7DSH - chains A and B; structure by electron microscopy, 3.67 A resolution.

[Chain A]
Name: Phospholipid-transporting ATPase DNF1
Source organism: Saccharomyces cerevisiae S288C
Notes: EC 7.6.2.1
UniProt: P32660 (ATC5_YEAST); residue numbers follow UniProt; this construct covers 1-1571
Amino-acid sequence (1571 residues; numbered 1 to 1571; the number before each row is that of its first residue):
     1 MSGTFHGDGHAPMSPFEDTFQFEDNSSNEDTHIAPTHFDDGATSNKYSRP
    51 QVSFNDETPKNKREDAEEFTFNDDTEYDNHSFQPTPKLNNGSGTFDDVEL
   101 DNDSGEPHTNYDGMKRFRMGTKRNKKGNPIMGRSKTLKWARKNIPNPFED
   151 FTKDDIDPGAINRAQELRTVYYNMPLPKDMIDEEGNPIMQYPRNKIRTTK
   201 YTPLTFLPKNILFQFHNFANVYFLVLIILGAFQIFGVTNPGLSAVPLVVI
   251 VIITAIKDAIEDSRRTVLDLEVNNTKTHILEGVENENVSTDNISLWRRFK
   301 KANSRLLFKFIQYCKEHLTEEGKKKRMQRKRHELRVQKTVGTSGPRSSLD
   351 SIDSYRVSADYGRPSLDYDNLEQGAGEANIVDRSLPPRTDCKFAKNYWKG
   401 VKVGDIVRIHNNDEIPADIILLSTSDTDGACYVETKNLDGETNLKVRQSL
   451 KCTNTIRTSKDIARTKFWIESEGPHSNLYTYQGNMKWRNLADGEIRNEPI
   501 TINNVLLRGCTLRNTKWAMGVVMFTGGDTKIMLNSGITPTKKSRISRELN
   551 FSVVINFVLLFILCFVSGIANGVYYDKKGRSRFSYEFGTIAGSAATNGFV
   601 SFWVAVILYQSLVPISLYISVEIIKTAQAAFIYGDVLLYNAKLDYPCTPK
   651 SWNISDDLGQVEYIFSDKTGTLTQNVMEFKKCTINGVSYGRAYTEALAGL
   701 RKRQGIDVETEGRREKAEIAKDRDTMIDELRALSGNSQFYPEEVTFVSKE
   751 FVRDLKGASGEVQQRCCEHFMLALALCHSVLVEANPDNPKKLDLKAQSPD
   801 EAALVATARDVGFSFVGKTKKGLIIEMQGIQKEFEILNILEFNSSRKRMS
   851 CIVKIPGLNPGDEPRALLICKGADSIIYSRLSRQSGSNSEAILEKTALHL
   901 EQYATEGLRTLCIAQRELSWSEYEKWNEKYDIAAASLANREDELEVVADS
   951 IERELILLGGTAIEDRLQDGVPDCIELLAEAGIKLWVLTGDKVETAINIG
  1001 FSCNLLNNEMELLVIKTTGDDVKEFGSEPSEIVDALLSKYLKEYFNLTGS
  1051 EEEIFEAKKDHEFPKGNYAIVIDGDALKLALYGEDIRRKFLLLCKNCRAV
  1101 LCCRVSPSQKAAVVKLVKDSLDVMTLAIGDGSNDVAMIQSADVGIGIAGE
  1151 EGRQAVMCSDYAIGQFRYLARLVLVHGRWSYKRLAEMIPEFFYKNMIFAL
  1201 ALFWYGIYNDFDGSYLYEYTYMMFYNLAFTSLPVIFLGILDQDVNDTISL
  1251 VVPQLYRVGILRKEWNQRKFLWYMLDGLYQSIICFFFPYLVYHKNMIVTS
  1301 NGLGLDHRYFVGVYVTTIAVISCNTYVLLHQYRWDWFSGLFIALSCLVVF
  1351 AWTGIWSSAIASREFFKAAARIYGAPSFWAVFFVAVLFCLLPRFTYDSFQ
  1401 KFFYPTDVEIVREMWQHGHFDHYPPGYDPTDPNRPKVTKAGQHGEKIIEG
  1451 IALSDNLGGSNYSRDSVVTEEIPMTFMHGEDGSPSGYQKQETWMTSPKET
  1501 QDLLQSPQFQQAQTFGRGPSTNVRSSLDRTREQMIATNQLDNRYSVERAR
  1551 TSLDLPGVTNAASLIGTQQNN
Unresolved in the structure: 1-186, 286-398, 1438-1571
Small-molecule neighbours: AMP-PCP (ACP; phosphomethylphosphonic acid adenylate ester): Lys668, Thr669, Ser798, Asp800, Glu801, Phe842, Ser844, Lys847, Met849, Lys871, Gly872, Ala873, Arg909, Thr910, Leu911, Thr989, Gly990, Asp991, Lys992, Val1105, Asn1133, Asp1134
UniProt features mapped onto this chain:
  - region (Involved in phosphatidylcholine substrate selection): Ile234 to Gly241, Glu586 to Ile590
  - active site: Asp667 (4-aspartylphosphate intermediate)
  - binding site (ATP): Asp667, Lys668, Thr669, Glu801, Phe842, Ser844, Lys847, Lys871, Arg909, Thr910, Thr989, Gly990, Asp991, Arg1104, Lys1110, Asn1133, Asp1134
  - binding site (Mg(2+)): Asp667, Thr669, Asp1130, Asp1134
  - binding site (a 1,2-diacyl-sn-glycero-3-phospho-L-serine): Arg1393
  - site: Ile615 (Involved in the release of the transported lipid into the cytosolic leaflet)
  - modified residue: Ser53 (Phosphoserine), Thr70 (Phosphothreonine), Ser81 (Phosphoserine), Thr85 (Phosphothreonine), Ser92 (Phosphoserine), Thr94 (Phosphothreonine), Ser104 (Phosphoserine), Thr109 (Phosphothreonine), Ser351 (Phosphoserine), Ser354 (Phosphoserine), Ser358 (Phosphoserine), Ser365 (Phosphoserine), Tyr368 (Phosphotyrosine), Ser1506 (Phosphoserine), Thr1551 (Phosphothreonine), Ser1552 (Phosphoserine), Ser1563 (Phosphoserine)
  - cross-link: Lys895 (Glycyl lysine isopeptide (Lys-Gly) (interchain with G-Cter in ubiquitin))
  - mutagenesis: Gly230 to Ala231 (Increases phosphatidylserine uptake but not phosphatidic acid or sphingomyelin uptake), Ile234 to Phe235 (Decreases phosphatidylcholine and phosphatidylethanolamine uptake), Pro240 to Gly241 (Decreases phosphatidylcholine and phosphatidylethanolamine uptake), Ser243 (S243Y: Increases phosphatidylcholine and phosphatidylserine uptake), Arg264 (R264A: Increases glucosylceramide, phosphatidylethanolamine, and phosphatidylcholine uptake), Ile545 (I545T: Decreases phosphatidylcholine and phosphatidylehtanolamine uptake), Asn550 (N550I/K/S/Y: Increases phosphatidylserine uptake; N550K/S: Does not alter phosphatidic acid or sphingomyelin uptake), Phe551 (F551L: Decreases phosphatidylcholine and phosphatidylehtanolamine uptake), Ile555 (I555L: Decreases phosphatidylcholine and phosphatidylehtanolamine uptake), Val558 (V558E: Decreases phosphatidylcholine and phosphatidylehtanolamine uptake), Phe565 (F565L: Decreases phosphatidylcholine and phosphatidylehtanolamine uptake), Gly568 (G568A: Decreases phosphatidylcholine, phosphatidylserine and phosphatidylethanolamine uptake), 22 further mutagenesis entries in UniProt

[Chain B]
Name: Alkylphosphocholine resistance protein LEM3
Source organism: Saccharomyces cerevisiae
UniProt: A0A6A5Q828 (A0A6A5Q828_YEASX); residue numbers follow UniProt; this construct covers 1-414
Amino-acid sequence (414 residues; numbered 1 to 414; the number before each row is that of its first residue):
     1 MVNFDLGQVGEVFRRKDKGAIVSGDNPEEEEDVDASEFEEDEVKPVRTKN
    51 RRPKEDAFTQQRLAAINPVLTPRTVLPLYLLIAVVFVIVGGCILAQNSKV
   101 DEVTIYYQDCMTNATSSWSDIPSEHWQFVFHKYKTYNTAPQWRFVDDESD
   151 DFTKQRGTCQIRFTTPSDMKNNVYLNYVLEKFAANHRRYVLSFSEDQIRG
   201 EDASYETVHDATGINCKPLSKNADGKIYYPCGLIANSMFNDTFPLQLTNV
   251 GDTSNNYSLTNKGINWESDKKRYKKTKYNYTQIAPPPYWEKMYPDGYNET
   301 NIPDIQDWEEFQNWMRPGAFDKITKLIRINKNDTLPAGEYQLDIGLHWPV
   351 LEFNGKKGIYLTHGSHLGGRNPFLGIVYLIGGCICAAMALILLTFWLFGG
   401 RKIADASSLSWNMK
Unresolved in the structure: 1-49, 412-414
Disulfide bonds: Cys110-Cys159, Cys216-Cys231
Covalently attached groups: glycan linked to Asn240

[Chain A / chain B interface]
Pairs across the interface (181):
  Gln233(A) - Lys217(B)
  Ile234(A) - Arg187(B)
  Gly236(A) - Arg187(B)
  Gly236(A) - Leu191(B)
  Val237(A) - Gly213(B)
  Thr238(A) - Gly213(B)
  Tyr574(A) - His186(B)  hydrogen bond
  Gly579(A) - Phe353(B)
  Arg580(A) - Phe353(B)
  Ser581(A) - Lys181(B)  hydrogen bond (side chain-backbone)
  Ser581(A) - Phe182(B)
  Ser581(A) - Ala183(B)
  Ser581(A) - Phe353(B)
  Ser584(A) - Tyr288(B)  hydrogen bond (backbone-side chain)
  Ser584(A) - Glu352(B)  hydrogen bond
  Tyr585(A) - Phe182(B)  hydrophobic
  Tyr585(A) - Leu233(B)
  Tyr585(A) - Ser237(B)
  Tyr585(A) - Trp348(B)  hydrogen bond
  Tyr585(A) - Pro349(B)  hydrogen bond (side chain-backbone)
  Tyr585(A) - Phe353(B)  hydrophobic
  Glu586(A) - Arg188(B)
  Phe587(A) - Arg188(B)  hydrogen bond (backbone-side chain)
  Phe587(A) - Leu219(B)  hydrophobic
  Phe587(A) - Asn236(B)
  Phe587(A) - Tyr288(B)
  Ile590(A) - Arg188(B)
  Val604(A) - Arg187(B)
  Phe631(A) - Phe58(B)
  Phe631(A) - Gln61(B)
  Gly634(A) - Pro53(B)
  Gly634(A) - Thr59(B)
  Gly634(A) - Gln60(B)
  Asp635(A) - Pro53(B)
  Asp635(A) - Gln60(B)  hydrogen bond
  Val636(A) - Arg52(B)
  Val636(A) - Pro53(B)
  Val636(A) - Gln60(B)  hydrogen bond (backbone-side chain)
  Tyr639(A) - Asn50(B)  hydrogen bond
  Tyr639(A) - Arg51(B)
  Tyr639(A) - Arg52(B)
  Tyr639(A) - Pro53(B)
  Asp644(A) - Asn50(B)
  Asp644(A) - Arg51(B)  hydrogen bond (side chain-backbone)
  Tyr645(A) - Arg51(B)
  Pro646(A) - Arg51(B)
  Trp1179(A) - Gln61(B)
  Arg1183(A) - Gln61(B)  hydrogen bond
  Tyr1205(A) - Asn185(B)
  Tyr1205(A) - Ala319(B)  hydrogen bond (side chain-backbone)
  Tyr1205(A) - Phe320(B)  hydrophobic
  Tyr1208(A) - Asn185(B)  hydrogen bond (backbone-side chain)
  Tyr1208(A) - Phe320(B)  hydrophobic
  Tyr1208(A) - Asp321(B)
  Asn1209(A) - Asn185(B)
  Asn1209(A) - His186(B)  hydrogen bond (backbone-side chain)
  Asp1212(A) - His186(B)  salt bridge
  Asp1212(A) - Arg187(B)  salt bridge
  Ser1214(A) - Asn185(B)  hydrogen bond (side chain-backbone)
  Gln1242(A) - Gln61(B)  hydrogen bond
  Gln1254(A) - Leu409(B)
  Gln1254(A) - Ser410(B)
  Arg1257(A) - Ser410(B)
  Phe1287(A) - Phe373(B)  hydrophobic
  Phe1287(A) - Val377(B)  hydrophobic
  Tyr1289(A) - Phe320(B)  hydrophobic
  Leu1290(A) - Asn371(B)  hydrogen bond (backbone-side chain)
  Leu1290(A) - Phe373(B)
  Val1291(A) - Asn371(B)
  Val1291(A) - Phe373(B)  hydrophobic
  Val1291(A) - Leu374(B)  hydrophobic
  Tyr1292(A) - Phe320(B)  hydrophobic
  His1293(A) - Lys322(B)  hydrogen bond (backbone-side chain)
  Lys1294(A) - Lys322(B)  hydrogen bond (backbone-side chain)
  Lys1294(A) - Arg370(B)
  Lys1294(A) - Asn371(B)
  Asn1295(A) - Thr324(B)  hydrogen bond (backbone-side chain)
  Asn1295(A) - Tyr360(B)  hydrogen bond
  Asn1295(A) - Gly369(B)
  Asn1295(A) - Arg370(B)
  Met1296(A) - Ala319(B)
  Met1296(A) - Phe320(B)  hydrophobic
  Met1296(A) - Lys322(B)
  Met1296(A) - Thr324(B)
  Ile1297(A) - Thr324(B)
  Ile1297(A) - Gly368(B)
  Val1298(A) - Leu367(B)
  Thr1299(A) - Trp266(B)
  Thr1299(A) - Ser365(B)
  Thr1299(A) - Gly368(B)
  Ser1300(A) - Gly364(B)
  Ser1300(A) - Ser365(B)
  Ser1300(A) - His366(B)
  Asn1301(A) - Tyr174(B)  hydrogen bond (backbone-side chain)
  Asn1301(A) - Trp266(B)
  Leu1303(A) - Gly263(B)
  Leu1303(A) - Ile264(B)
  Leu1303(A) - Trp266(B)  hydrophobic
  Leu1303(A) - Arg316(B)  hydrogen bond (backbone-side chain)
  Leu1303(A) - Leu326(B)  hydrophobic
  Gly1304(A) - Trp266(B)
  Gly1304(A) - Arg316(B)  hydrogen bond (backbone-side chain)
  Asp1306(A) - Arg316(B)  salt bridge
  Asp1306(A) - Pro317(B)
  Asp1306(A) - Gly318(B)
  Asp1306(A) - Ala319(B)  hydrogen bond (backbone-backbone)
  Asp1306(A) - Thr324(B)
  Asp1306(A) - Lys325(B)  salt bridge
  His1307(A) - Arg316(B)
  His1307(A) - Pro317(B)  hydrogen bond (side chain-backbone)
  Arg1308(A) - Val190(B)
  Arg1308(A) - Pro317(B)
  Arg1308(A) - Ala319(B)
  Val1311(A) - Ala319(B)  hydrophobic
  Arg1333(A) - Leu63(B)
  Arg1333(A) - Ala65(B)
  Arg1333(A) - Asn67(B)
  Arg1333(A) - Pro68(B)
  Trp1334(A) - Ala65(B)
  Trp1334(A) - Ile66(B)  hydrogen bond (backbone-backbone)
  Trp1334(A) - Pro68(B)
  Asp1335(A) - Leu63(B)
  Asp1335(A) - Ala65(B)
  Trp1336(A) - Leu63(B)
  Trp1336(A) - Ala64(B)
  Ile1360(A) - Arg199(B)
  Arg1363(A) - Glu195(B)
  Arg1363(A) - Thr212(B)
  Arg1363(A) - Arg272(B)  hydrogen bond (backbone-side chain)
  Glu1364(A) - Val190(B)
  Glu1364(A) - Phe193(B)
  Glu1364(A) - Ile214(B)
  Phe1366(A) - Ser268(B)
  Phe1366(A) - Lys271(B)
  Phe1366(A) - Arg272(B)
  Lys1367(A) - Ser268(B)
  Arg1371(A) - Trp266(B)
  Arg1371(A) - Asp269(B)  salt bridge
  Pro1376(A) - His366(B)
  Pro1376(A) - Leu367(B)
  Ser1377(A) - Leu367(B)
  Ala1380(A) - Tyr378(B)  hydrogen bond (backbone-side chain)
  Phe1383(A) - Phe86(B)
  Phe1383(A) - Tyr378(B)
  Val1384(A) - Val377(B)  hydrophobic
  Val1384(A) - Tyr378(B)
  Leu1387(A) - Phe86(B)  hydrophobic
  Leu1387(A) - Gly381(B)
  Phe1388(A) - Val377(B)
  Phe1388(A) - Ile380(B)  hydrophobic
  Phe1388(A) - Gly381(B)
  Leu1391(A) - Ile384(B)  hydrophobic
  Leu1391(A) - Cys385(B)  hydrophobic
  Phe1394(A) - Leu70(B)  hydrophobic
  Phe1394(A) - Leu78(B)  hydrophobic
  Phe1394(A) - Tyr79(B)
  Thr1395(A) - Tyr79(B)  hydrogen bond
  Thr1395(A) - Met388(B)
  Thr1395(A) - Leu392(B)
  Ser1398(A) - Val75(B)
  Ser1398(A) - Leu392(B)
  Phe1399(A) - Leu392(B)  hydrophobic
  Lys1401(A) - Leu70(B)
  Phe1402(A) - Leu70(B)
  Phe1402(A) - Pro72(B)  hydrophobic
  Phe1402(A) - Val75(B)  hydrophobic
  Phe1402(A) - Leu76(B)  hydrophobic
  Phe1402(A) - Arg401(B)
  Phe1403(A) - Leu392(B)  hydrophobic
  Phe1403(A) - Phe395(B)
  Phe1403(A) - Gly400(B)
  Phe1403(A) - Arg401(B)
  Asp1407(A) - Leu409(B)
  Arg1412(A) - Asn67(B)
  Arg1412(A) - Pro68(B)  hydrogen bond (side chain-backbone)
  Arg1412(A) - Val69(B)
  Glu1413(A) - Ile403(B)
  Met1414(A) - Ala406(B)  hydrophobic
  Trp1415(A) - Asn67(B)
  Gln1416(A) - Asn67(B)
  Gln1416(A) - Val69(B)
Other interface residues (no listed pair), chain A (106 interface residues in all): Phe235, Asn239, Pro240, Asn571, Gly588, Val600, Ser601, Tyr633, Asp1210, Gly1213, Leu1240, Asp1246, Val1252, Phe1285, Phe1286, Gly1302, Phe1337, Trp1379, Val1381, Asp1397, Glu1409, Val1411
Other interface residues (no listed pair), chain B (103 interface residues in all): Lys54, Glu55, Arg62, Thr71, Ile82, Glu102, Asn176, Tyr189, Ala211, Pro218, Asn265, Trp396

[Summary]
106 residues of chain A and 103 residues of chain B are in contact; the contacts include 32 hydrogen bonds and
5 salt bridges. Polar pairs include Asp1212(A)-His186(B), Asp1212(A)-Arg187(B) and Asp1306(A)-Arg316(B).
Ligands of chain A: AMP-PCP.
Chain A is Phospholipid-transporting ATPase DNF1 (Saccharomyces cerevisiae S288C) and chain B is
Alkylphosphocholine resistance protein LEM3 (Saccharomyces cerevisiae); the structure, Cryo-EM structure of
Dnf1 from Saccharomyces cerevisiae in 90PS with AMPPCP (E1-ATP state), was determined by electron microscopy,
deposited together with 7DRX, 7DSI, 7F7F, 7WHV and 7WHW.
